5MYA - chains A and B; structure by X-ray diffraction, 2.90 A resolution.

Chain A (and B):
Molecule: Angiopoietin-1 receptor
Source organism: Homo sapiens
Notes: EC 2.7.10.1; chain B of this document is another copy of the same molecule, construct and numbering; everything in this record applies to it too
UniProt: Q02763 (TIE2_HUMAN); numbering as in UniProt (aligned over 443-742)
Sequence (333 residues; each row starts with the number of its first residue):
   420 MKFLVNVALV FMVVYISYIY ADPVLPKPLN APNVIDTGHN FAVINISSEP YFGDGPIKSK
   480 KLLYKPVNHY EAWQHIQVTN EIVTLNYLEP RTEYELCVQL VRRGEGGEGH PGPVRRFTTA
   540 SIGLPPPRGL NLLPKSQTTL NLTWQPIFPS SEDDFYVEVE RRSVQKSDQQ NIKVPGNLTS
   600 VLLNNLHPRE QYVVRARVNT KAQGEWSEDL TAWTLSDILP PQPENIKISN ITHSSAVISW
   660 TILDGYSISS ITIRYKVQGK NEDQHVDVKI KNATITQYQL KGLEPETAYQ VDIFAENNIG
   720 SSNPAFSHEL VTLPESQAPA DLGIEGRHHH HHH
Unresolved in the structure: 420-440, 525-527, 736-752 (chain B: 420-539, 572, 732-752)
Covalent attachments: N-acetylglucosamine (NAG) linked to N464, N560, N596, N649
Construct notes: initiating methionine (420); expression tag (421-442, 743-752)
Curated features (UniProtKB/Swiss-Prot):
  - glycosylation (N-linked (GlcNAc...) asparagine): N464, N560, N596, N649, N691
  - natural variant: Y611 (Y611C: In GLC3E)

Chain A / chain B interface:
Contacting residue pairs (28; chain A residue first):
  E681(A) - K690(B)
  D682(A) - I689(B)
  D682(A) - K690(B)  hydrogen bond (backbone-backbone)
  D682(A) - N691(B)
  D682(A) - I694(B)
  Q683(A) - K688(B)
  Q683(A) - I689(B)
  Q683(A) - Y697(B)
  H684(A) - V687(B)
  H684(A) - K688(B)  hydrogen bond (backbone-backbone)
  H684(A) - K690(B)
  V685(A) - V685(B)  hydrophobic
  V685(A) - D686(B)
  D686(A) - V685(B)
  D686(A) - D686(B)  hydrogen bond (backbone-backbone)
  V687(A) - H684(B)
  K688(A) - Q683(B)
  K688(A) - H684(B)  hydrogen bond (backbone-backbone)
  I689(A) - D682(B)
  K690(A) - E681(B)
  K690(A) - D682(B)  hydrogen bond (backbone-backbone)
  K690(A) - Q683(B)
  K690(A) - H684(B)
  N691(A) - D682(B)  hydrogen bond
  Y697(A) - Q683(B)
  Y697(A) - V685(B)
  K700(A) - G701(B)
  G701(A) - K700(B)
Interface residues without a listed pair, chain B (16 interface residues in all): E703

Overview:
14 residues of chain A and 16 residues of chain B are in contact; the contacts include 6 hydrogen bonds. Among
the polar pairs are N691(A)-D682(B), D682(A)-K690(B) and H684(A)-K688(B). Covalently linked
N-acetylglucosamine: at N464(A), N560(A), N596(A) and N649(A).
Chain A and chain B are both Angiopoietin-1 receptor (Homo sapiens); the structure, Homodimerization of Tie2
Fibronectin-like domains 1-3 in space group C2, was determined by X-ray diffraction together with 5MYB and
5N06 from the same study.
